1K5M - chains C and D of the 4 polymer chains in the assembly; structure by X-ray diffraction, 2.70 A resolution.

== Chain C ==
Protein: Coat protein VP3 (P1C)
From: Human rhinovirus 14
Reference sequence: P03303 (POLG_HRV14); residues 1601-1836 here correspond to UniProt positions 332-567 (UniProt number = residue number - 1269)
Sequence (236 residues; numbered 1601 to 1836; the number before each row is that of its first residue):
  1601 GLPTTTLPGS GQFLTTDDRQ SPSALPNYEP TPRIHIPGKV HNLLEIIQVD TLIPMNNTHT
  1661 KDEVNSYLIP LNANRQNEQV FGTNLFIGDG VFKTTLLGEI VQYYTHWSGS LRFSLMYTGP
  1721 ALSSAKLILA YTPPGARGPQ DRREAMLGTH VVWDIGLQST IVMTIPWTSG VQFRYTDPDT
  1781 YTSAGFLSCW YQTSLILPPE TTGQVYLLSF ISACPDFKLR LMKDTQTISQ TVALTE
Swiss-Prot annotation at these positions:
  - region: Ala1833 to Glu1836 (Amphipathic alpha-helix)

== Chain D ==
Protein: Coat protein VP4 (P1A)
From: Human rhinovirus 14
Reference sequence: P03303 (POLG_HRV14); residues 1901-1968 here correspond to UniProt positions 2-69 (UniProt number = residue number - 1899)
Sequence (68 residues; row label = number of the first residue in the row):
  1901 GAQVSTQKSG SHENQNILTN GSNQTFTVIN YYKDAASTSS AGQSLSMDPS KFTEPVKDLM
  1961 LKGAPALN
Not modelled in the structure: 1901-1928
Swiss-Prot annotation at these positions:
  - site: Asn1968 (Cleavage)
  - lipidation: Gly1901 (N-myristoyl glycine)

== How chain C and chain D interact ==
Residue-residue contacts (31):
  Asp1618(C) - Ser1939(D)
  Asp1618(C) - Ser1940(D)  hydrogen bond
  Arg1619(C) - Ser1939(D)
  Gln1620(C) - Tyr1931(D)  hydrogen bond
  Gln1620(C) - Tyr1932(D)
  Gln1620(C) - Ser1937(D)
  Gln1620(C) - Thr1938(D)
  Gln1620(C) - Ser1939(D)
  Ser1621(C) - Tyr1932(D)
  Ser1621(C) - Ser1937(D)  hydrogen bond (backbone-backbone)
  Pro1622(C) - Tyr1932(D)
  Ser1623(C) - Asp1934(D)
  Ser1623(C) - Ser1937(D)
  Pro1626(C) - Asp1934(D)
  Asn1627(C) - Asp1934(D)  hydrogen bond (backbone-side chain)
  Gly1638(C) - Lys1951(D)
  Gly1638(C) - Phe1952(D)
  Lys1639(C) - Lys1951(D)  hydrogen bond (backbone-side chain)
  Lys1639(C) - Phe1952(D)
  Val1640(C) - Phe1952(D)  hydrophobic
  His1641(C) - Ser1944(D)
  Asn1642(C) - Met1947(D)
  Glu1645(C) - Met1947(D)
  Glu1645(C) - Asp1948(D)  hydrogen bond (side chain-backbone)
  Glu1645(C) - Pro1949(D)
  Gln1648(C) - Pro1949(D)
  Gln1648(C) - Thr1953(D)
  Val1649(C) - Phe1952(D)  hydrophobic
  Val1649(C) - Thr1953(D)
  Gln1758(C) - Pro1965(D)
  Gln1758(C) - Ala1966(D)  hydrogen bond (side chain-backbone)
Also at the interface, not in a pair above, chain C (18 interface residues in all): Ile1646
Also at the interface, not in a pair above, chain D (18 interface residues in all): Gln1943, Ser1946

== In short ==
Chain C and chain D each contribute 18 residues to their interface, with 7 hydrogen bonds. Among the polar
pairs are Asp1618(C)-Ser1940(D), Gln1620(C)-Tyr1931(D) and Asn1627(C)-Asp1934(D).
Here chain C is Coat protein VP3 (P1C) and chain D is Coat protein VP4 (P1A), both from Human rhinovirus 14.
Entry 1K5M (Crystal Structure of a Human Rhinovirus Type 14:Human Immunodeficiency Virus Type 1 V3 Loop
Chimeric Virus ...) was determined by X-ray diffraction.
